7CPA - chain A; structure by X-ray diffraction, 2.00 A resolution.

[Chain A]
Name: Carboxypeptidase A
From: Bos taurus
Notes: EC 3.4.17.1
UniProtKB: P00730 (CBPA1_BOVIN); residues 1-307 here correspond to UniProt positions 111-417 (UniProt number = residue number + 110)
Amino-acid sequence (307 residues; each row starts with the number of its first residue):
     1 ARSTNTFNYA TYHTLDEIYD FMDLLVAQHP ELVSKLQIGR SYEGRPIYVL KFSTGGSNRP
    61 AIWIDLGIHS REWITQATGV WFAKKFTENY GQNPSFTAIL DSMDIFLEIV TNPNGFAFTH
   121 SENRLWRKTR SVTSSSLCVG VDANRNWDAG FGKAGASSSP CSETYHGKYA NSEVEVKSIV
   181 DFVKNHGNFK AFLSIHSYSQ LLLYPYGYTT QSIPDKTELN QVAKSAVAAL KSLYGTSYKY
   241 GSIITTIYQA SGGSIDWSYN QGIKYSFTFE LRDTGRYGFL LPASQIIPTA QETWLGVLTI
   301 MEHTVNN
Differences from the reference sequence: conflict Q28 (Glu138 in P00730), E31 (Gln141 in P00730), N89 (Asp199 in P00730), N93 (Asp203 in P00730), N114 (Asp224 in P00730), E122 (Gln232 in P00730), N185 (Asp295 in P00730), A228 (Glu338 in P00730), V305 (Leu415 in P00730)
UniProt features mapped onto this chain:
  - active site: E270 (Proton donor/acceptor)
  - binding site (substrate): H69 to E72, R127, N144, R145, S197, Y198, Y248
  - binding site (Zn(2+)): H69, E72, H196
Cystine bridges: C138-C161
Bound ions: Zn2+: H69, E72, H196 (together with FVF)
Small-molecule neighbours: FVF (O-((((N-phenyl-methoxy-carbonyl)-phenyl alanyl-carbonyl)amino)-isobutyl)hydroxy phosphinyl)-3-phenylacetic acid): H69, R71, E72, R127, N144, R145, E163, T164, H196, S197, Y198, S199, L203, I243, I247, Y248, A250, G253, T268, E270, F279

[In short]
Chain A binds compound FVF. The Zn2+ site is built by H69, E72 and H196. From UniProt: active-site residue
E270, 10 substrate-binding residues and 3 Zn2+-binding residues.
Chain A is Carboxypeptidase A (Bos taurus); the structure, Comparison of the structures of three
carboxypeptidase A-phosphonate complexes, was determined by X-ray diffraction together with 8CPA from the same
study.
